PDB entry 6D0R | X-ray diffraction, 2.86 A resolution | chain A

Chain A:
Molecule: Proliferating cell nuclear antigen
From: Saccharomyces cerevisiae (strain ATCC 204508 / S288c)
Reference sequence: P15873 (PCNA_YEAST); residue numbers follow UniProt; this construct covers 1-258
Sequence (264 residues; each row starts with the number of its first residue; numbers below 1 keep their minus sign (Gly-5 is residue -5)):
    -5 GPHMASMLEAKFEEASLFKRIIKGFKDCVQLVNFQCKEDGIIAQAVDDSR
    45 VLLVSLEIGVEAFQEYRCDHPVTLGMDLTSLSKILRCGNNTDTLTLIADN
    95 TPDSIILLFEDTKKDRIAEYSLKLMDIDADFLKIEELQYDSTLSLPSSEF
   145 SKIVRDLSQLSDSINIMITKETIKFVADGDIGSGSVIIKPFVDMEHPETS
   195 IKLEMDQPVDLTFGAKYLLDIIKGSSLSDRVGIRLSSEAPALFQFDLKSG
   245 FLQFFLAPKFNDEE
Disordered / not traced: -5 to 0, 257-258
Sequence notes: expression tag (-5 to 0); engineered mutation Lys17 (Asp in P15873)
Swiss-Prot annotation at these positions:
  - DNA-binding region: Arg61 to Arg80
  - cross-link (Glycyl lysine isopeptide (Lys-Gly)): Lys127 (interchain with G-Cter in SUMO), Lys164 (interchain with G-Cter in SUMO)
Reported in the primary citation:
  - mutagenesis - D17K: increased binding to DNA
  - conformationally variable residues (loop rearrangement): Lys20 to Leu25
  - mutagenesis - D17K: unchanged binding to Elg1
  - mutagenesis - K13E, R14E, K20E, C22Y, L68S, C81R, K217E: decreased binding to chromatin

In short:
From the paper: K13E, R14E and K20E, among others, reduce binding to chromatin; conformational variability at
Lys20; 8 substitutions were tested in all.
Chain A is Proliferating cell nuclear antigen (Saccharomyces cerevisiae (strain ATCC 204508 / S288c)); the
structure, Structure of a DNA retention-prone PCNA variant, was determined by X-ray diffraction (same
publication as 6D0Q).
